PDB entry 8RVO | electron microscopy, 2.69 A resolution | chains D and E of the 34 polymer chains in the assembly

# Chain D
Name: Proteasome subunit alpha type-4
From: Saccharomyces cerevisiae
UniProt: P40303 (PSA4_YEAST); residues 1-254 here = UniProt positions 1-254
Amino-acid sequence (254 residues; row label = number of the first residue in the row):
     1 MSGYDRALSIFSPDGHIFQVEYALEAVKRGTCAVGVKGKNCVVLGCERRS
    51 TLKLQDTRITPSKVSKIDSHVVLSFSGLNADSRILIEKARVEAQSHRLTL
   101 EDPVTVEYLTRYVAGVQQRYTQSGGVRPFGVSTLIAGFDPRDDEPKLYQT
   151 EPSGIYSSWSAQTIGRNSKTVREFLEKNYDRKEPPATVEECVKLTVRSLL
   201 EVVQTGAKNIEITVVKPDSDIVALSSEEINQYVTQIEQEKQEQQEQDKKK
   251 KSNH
Not modelled in the structure: 1, 247-254

# Chain E
Name: Proteasome subunit alpha type-5
From: Saccharomyces cerevisiae
UniProt: P32379 (PSA5_YEAST); residues 1-260 here = UniProt positions 1-260
Amino-acid sequence (260 residues; each row starts with the number of its first residue):
     1 MFLTRSEYDRGVSTFSPEGRLFQVEYSLEAIKLGSTAIGIATKEGVVLGV
    51 EKRATSPLLESDSIEKIVEIDRHIGCAMSGLTADARSMIEHARTAAVTHN
   101 LYYDEDINVESLTQSVCDLALRFGEGASGEERLMSRPFGVALLIAGHDAD
   151 DGYQLFHAEPSGTFYRYNAKAIGSGSEGAQAELLNEWHSSLTLKEAELLV
   201 LKILKQVMEEKLDENNAQLSCITKQDGFKIYDNEKTAELIKELKEKEAAE
   251 SPEEADVEMS
Not modelled in the structure: 251-260

# Interface between chain D and chain E
Residue-residue contacts (44; chain D residue first):
  Gly-3(D) with Arg-10(E)
  Tyr-4(D) with Asp-9(E), hydrogen bond; Arg-10(E)
  Ser-9(D) with Ser-135(E); Arg-136(E)
  Ile-10(D) with Arg-10(E)
  Phe-11(D) with Gln-23(E), hydrogen bond (backbone-side chain); Tyr-26(E), hydrophobic; Ala-30(E), hydrophobic; Arg-136(E); Pro-137(E)
  Ser-12(D) with Tyr-26(E)
  Pro-13(D) with Tyr-26(E), hydrophobic; Glu-29(E)
  Gly-15(D) with Tyr-26(E); Ala-30(E); Leu-33(E)
  His-16(D) with Leu-33(E)
  Ile-17(D) with Arg-136(E)
  Lys-37(D) with Glu-60(E), salt bridge
  Ala-114(D) with Arg-86(E)
  Gln-118(D) with Ala-83(E), hydrogen bond (side chain-backbone)
  Gly-154(D) with Arg-86(E), hydrogen bond (backbone-side chain)
  Ile-155(D) with Thr-82(E)
  Tyr-156(D) with Arg-86(E)
  Ser-158(D) with Leu-59(E); Glu-60(E), hydrogen bond (backbone-backbone); Ser-63(E)
  Trp-159(D) with Ser-56(E); Leu-58(E); Leu-59(E); Glu-60(E)
  Ser-160(D) with Leu-58(E), hydrogen bond (side chain-backbone); Glu-60(E)
  Ala-161(D) with Leu-58(E)
  Leu-175(D) with Leu-58(E), hydrophobic
  Glu-176(D) with Ser-56(E), hydrogen bond; Pro-57(E); Leu-58(E)
  Tyr-179(D) with Leu-58(E), hydrophobic
  Arg-181(D) with Pro-57(E), hydrogen bond (side chain-backbone); Leu-59(E), hydrogen bond (side chain-backbone); Glu-60(E); Ser-61(E)
Interface residues without a listed pair, chain D (32 interface residues in all): Leu-8, Asp-14, Arg-111, Gly-115, Gln-122, Ser-153, Ser-157, Arg-172
Interface residues without a listed pair, chain E (25 interface residues in all): Val-12, Ser-27, Thr-55, Asp-84, Gly-139

# Summary
The interface between chain D and chain E involves 32 residues on one side and 25 on the other; the contacts
include 9 hydrogen bonds and 1 salt bridge. Among the polar pairs are Lys-37(D)/Glu-60(E), Tyr-4(D)/Asp-9(E)
and Phe-11(D)/Gln-23(E).
Chain D is Proteasome subunit alpha type-4 and chain E is Proteasome subunit alpha type-5, both from
Saccharomyces cerevisiae; the structure, Proteasomal late precursor complex from pre1-1, state 1, was
determined by electron microscopy together with 8RVL, 8RVP, 8RVQ and 9GBK from the same study.
